4K0K - chains A and J of the 23 polymer chains in the assembly; structure by X-ray diffraction, 3.40 A resolution.

== Chain A ==
Molecule: 16S ribosomal RNA
Source organism: Thermus thermophilus
Sequence (1517 nucleotides; each row starts with the number of its first residue):
     6 UGGAGAGUUU GAUCCUGGCU CAGGGUGAAC GCUGGCGGCG UGCCUAAGAC AUGCAAGUCG
    66 UGCGGGCCGC GGGAUUUUAC UCCGUGGUCA GCGGCGGACG GGUGAGUAAC GCGUGGGUGA
   126 CCUACCCGGA AGAGGGGGAC AACCCGGGGA AACUCGGGCU AAUCCCCCAU GUGGACCCGC
   186 CCCUUGGGGU GUGUCCAAAG GGCUUUGCCC GCUUCCGGAU GGGCCCGCGU CCCAUCAGCU
   246 AGUUGGUGGG GUAAUGGCCC ACCAAGGCGA CGACGGGUAG CCGGUCUGAG AGGAUGGCCG
   306 GCCACAGGGG CACUGAGACA CGGGCCCCAC UCCUACGGGA GGCAGCAGUU AGGAAUCUUC
   366 CGCAAUGGGC GCAAGCCUGA CGGAGCGACG CCGCUUGGAG GAAGAAGCCC UUCGGGGUGU
   426 AAACUCCUGA ACCCGGGACG AAACCCCCGA CGAGGGGACU GACGGUACCG GGGUAAUAGC
   486 GCCGGCCAAC UCCGUGCCAG CAGCCGCGGU AAUACGGAGG GCGCGAGCGU UACCCGGAUU
   546 CACUGGGCGU AAAGGGCGUG UAGGCGGCCU GGGGCGUCCC AUGUGAAAGA CCACGGCUCA
   606 ACCGUGGGGG AGCGUGGGAU ACGCUCAGGC UAGACGGUGG GAGAGGGUGG UGGAAUUCCC
   666 GGAGUAGCGG UGAAAUGCGC AGAUACCGGG AGGAACGCCG AUGGCGAAGG CAGCCACCUG
   726 GUCCACCCGU GACGCUGAGG CGCGAAAGCG UGGGGAGCAA ACCGGAUUAG AUACCCGGGU
   786 AGUCCACGCC CUAAACGAUG CGCGCUAGGU CUCUGGGUCU CCUGGGGGCC GAAGCUAACG
   846 CGUUAAGCGC GCCGCCUGGG GAGUACGGCC GCAAGGCUGA AACUCAAAGG AAUUGACGGG
   906 GGCCCGCACA AGCGGUGGAG CAUGUGGUUU AAUUCGAAGC AACGCGAAGA ACCUUACCAG
   966 GCCUUGACAU GCUAGGGAAC CCGGGUGAAA GCCUGGGGUG CCCCGCGAGG GGAGCCCUAG
  1026 CACAGGUGCU GCAUGGCCGU CGUCAGCUCG UGCCGUGAGG UGUUGGGUUA AGUCCCGCAA
  1086 CGAGCGCAAC CCCCGCCGUU AGUUGCCAGC GGUUCGGCCG GGCACUCUAA CGGGACUGCC
  1146 CGCGAAAGCG GGAGGAAGGA GGGGACGACG UCUGGUCAGC AUGGCCCUUA CGGCCUGGGC
  1206 GACACACGUG CUACAAUGCC CACUACAAAG CGAUGCCACC CGGCAACGGG GAGCUAAUCG
  1266 CAAAAAGGUG GGCCCAGUUC GGAUUGGGGU CUGCAACCCG ACCCCAUGAA GCCGGAAUCG
  1326 CUAGUAAUCG CGGAUCAGCC AUGCCGCGGU GAAUACGUUC CCGGGCCUUG UACACACCGC
  1386 CCGUCACGCC AUGGGAGCGG GCUCUACCCG AAGUCGCCGG GAGCCUACGG GCAGGCGCCG
  1446 AGGGUAGGGC CCGUGACUGG GGCGAAGUCG UAACAAGGUA GCUGUACCGG AAGGUGCGGC
  1506 UGGAUCACCU CCUUUCU
Disordered / not traced: 1512-1517
Construct notes: conflict A79 (G131378 in 55771382)

== Chain J ==
Protein: 30S ribosomal protein S10
Source organism: Thermus thermophilus
UniProtKB: Q5SHN7 (RS10_THET8); residues 3-101 here = UniProt positions 3-101
Chain sequence (99 residues; each row starts with the number of its first residue):
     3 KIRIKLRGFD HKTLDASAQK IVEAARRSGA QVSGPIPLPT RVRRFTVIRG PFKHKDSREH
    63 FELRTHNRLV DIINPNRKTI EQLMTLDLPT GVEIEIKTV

== Interface between chain A and chain J ==
Residue-residue contacts (72):
  G941(A) with Phe54(J), sugar contact; Lys55(J), base contact
  A942(A) with Phe54(J), sugar contact; Lys55(J), hydrogen bond to the sugar
  A947(A) with Lys55(J), salt bridge to the phosphate
  C950(A) with Lys55(J), sugar contact; His56(J), sugar contact; Lys57(J), salt bridge to the phosphate
  G951(A) with Ile50(J), sugar contact; Pro53(J), sugar contact; Phe54(J), base contact; Lys55(J), hydrogen bond to the sugar; Lys57(J), salt bridge to the phosphate
  A953(A) with Thr48(J), base contact; Lys57(J), salt bridge to the phosphate; Arg60(J), base contact
  G1041(A) with Pro53(J), base contact
  C1042(A) with Arg51(J), hydrogen bond to the sugar; Pro53(J), base contact
  C1043(A) with Arg51(J), sugar contact; Gly52(J), sugar contact; His56(J), hydrogen bond to the sugar; Ser59(J), phosphate contact
  G1044(A) with His56(J), hydrogen bond to the sugar; Ser59(J), hydrogen bond to the phosphate
  A1106(A) with Gly36(J), hydrogen bond to the phosphate; Pro37(J), hydrogen bond to the sugar; Ile38(J), sugar contact; Pro39(J), base contact
  G1107(A) with Val34(J), phosphate contact; Ser35(J), phosphate contact; Gly36(J), hydrogen bond to the phosphate; Ile38(J), sugar contact
  U1108(A) with Arg5(J), base contact; Asp73(J), base contact
  U1133(A) with Pro39(J), hydrogen bond to the sugar; Leu40(J), sugar contact; Pro41(J), sugar contact
  A1134(A) with Pro39(J), sugar contact; Leu40(J), sugar contact; Pro41(J), phosphate contact; Thr42(J), hydrogen bond to the phosphate; Arg70(J), phosphate contact
  A1135(A) with His13(J), hydrogen bond to the phosphate; Asp17(J), sugar contact; Thr42(J), phosphate contact; His68(J), salt bridge to the phosphate; Arg70(J), salt bridge to the phosphate
  C1136(A) with His13(J), salt bridge to the phosphate
  C1171(A) with Arg51(J), salt bridge to the phosphate
  G1179(A) with His56(J), base contact
  G1180(A) with Pro53(J), base contact; Phe54(J), sugar contact
  U1181(A) with Phe54(J), sugar contact
  G1184(A) with Pro53(J), base contact
  G1235(A) with Val44(J), sugar contact; Arg46(J), salt bridge to the phosphate
  C1236(A) with Arg43(J), base contact; Val44(J), phosphate contact; Arg45(J), salt bridge to the phosphate
  G1237(A) with Arg43(J), base contact; Arg45(J), salt bridge to the phosphate
  U1260(A) with Glu97(J), base contact
  A1261(A) with Lys7(J), salt bridge to the phosphate; Arg43(J), hydrogen bond to the base
  A1262(A) with Lys7(J), salt bridge to the phosphate; Pro41(J), sugar contact
  C1349(A) with Arg60(J), hydrogen bond to the sugar
  C1350(A) with Thr48(J), hydrogen bond to the sugar; Arg60(J), sugar contact; His62(J), sugar contact
  G1351(A) with His62(J), salt bridge to the phosphate
Interface residues without a listed pair, chain A (33 interface residues in all): A1170, A1183
Interface residues without a listed pair, chain J (35 interface residues in all): Arg9, Glu61

== Overview ==
Chain A and chain J form an interface of 33 and 35 residues respectively, with 15 hydrogen bonds and 14 salt
bridges. Polar contacts include A1261(A)-Arg43(J), A942(A)-Lys55(J) and G951(A)-Lys55(J).
Here chain A is 16S ribosomal RNA and chain J is 30S ribosomal protein S10, both from Thermus thermophilus.
Entry 4K0K (Crystal structure of the Thermus thermophilus 30S ribosomal subunit complexed with a serine-ASL
and mRNA containing ...) was determined by X-ray diffraction together with 4JV5 and 4JYA from the same study.
